PDB entry 3L1P | X-ray diffraction, 2.80 A resolution | chains B and M of the 4 polymer chains in the assembly

[Chain B]
Molecule: POU domain, class 5, transcription factor 1
Organism: Mus musculus
UniProt: P20263 (PO5F1_MOUSE); residues 1-152 here correspond to UniProt positions 131-282 (UniProt number = residue number + 130)
Chain sequence (155 residues; numbered -2 to 152; the number before each row is that of its first residue; numbers below 1 keep their minus sign (Gly-2 is residue -2)):
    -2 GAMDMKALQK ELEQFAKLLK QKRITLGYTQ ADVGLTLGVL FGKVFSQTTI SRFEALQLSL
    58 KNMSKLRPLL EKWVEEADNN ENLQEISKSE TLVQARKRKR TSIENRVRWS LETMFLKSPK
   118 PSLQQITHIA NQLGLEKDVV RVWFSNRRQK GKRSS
Not modelled in the structure: -2 to 2, 87-90, 152
Sequence notes: expression tag (-2 to 0); engineered mutation Ser48 (Cys178 in P20263), Ser61 (Cys191 in P20263), Ser84 (Cys214 in P20263), Ser115 (Cys245 in P20263), Ser142 (Cys272 in P20263)

[Chain M]
Molecule: 23-nt DNA strand
Sequence (23 nucleotides; each row starts with the number of its first residue):
     1 ATCCATTTGC CTTTCAAATG TGG

[Interface between chain B and chain M]
Contacting residue pairs - 28 pairs, chain B then chain M:
  Phe42(B) with DT8(M), phosphate contact; DG9(M), phosphate contact
  Ser43(B) with DG9(M), hydrogen bond to the phosphate
  Thr45(B) with DG9(M), base contact; DC10(M), hydrogen bond to the base
  Thr46(B) with DT8(M), sugar contact; DG9(M), hydrogen bond to the phosphate
  Arg49(B) with DT8(M), base contact; DG9(M), hydrogen bond to the base
  Leu55(B) with DT8(M), base contact
  Ser56(B) with DT7(M), hydrogen bond to the phosphate
  Asn59(B) with DT7(M), phosphate contact; DT8(M), hydrogen bond to the phosphate
  Arg95(B) with DT8(M), phosphate contact; DG9(M), phosphate contact
  Arg97(B) with DG9(M), base contact; DC10(M), sugar contact
  Ser99(B) with DC11(M), hydrogen bond to the phosphate
  Lys117(B) with DC3(M), salt bridge to the phosphate
  Leu120(B) with DA1(M), sugar contact
  Arg138(B) with DA1(M), sugar contact; DT2(M), salt bridge to the phosphate
  Ser142(B) with DC3(M), phosphate contact
  Arg145(B) with DT2(M), salt bridge to the phosphate; DC3(M), salt bridge to the phosphate
  Gln146(B) with DC4(M), base contact; DA5(M), hydrogen bond to the base
  Lys149(B) with DC4(M), phosphate contact
Also at the interface, not in a pair above, chain B (23 interface residues in all): Val41, Gln44, Lys58, Leu63, Asn143
Also at the interface, not in a pair above, chain M (11 interface residues in all): DT6

[In short]
23 residues of chain B face 11 of chain M across their interface; the contacts include 8 hydrogen bonds and 4
salt bridges. Polar contacts include Thr45(B)-DC10(M), Arg49(B)-DG9(M) and Gln146(B)-DA5(M).
Chain B is POU domain, class 5, transcription factor 1 (Mus musculus) and chain M is a 23-nt DNA strand; the
structure, POU protein:DNA complex, was determined by X-ray diffraction.
